PDB entry 8VPH | X-ray diffraction, 3.18 A resolution | chains A and D of the 3 polymer chains in the assembly

Chain A:
Molecule: Site-specific DNA-methyltransferase (adenine-specific)
Organism: Clostridioides difficile
Notes: EC 2.1.1.72
UniProtKB: A0A031WG99 (A0A031WG99_CLODI); residues 1-577 here = UniProt positions 1-577
Amino-acid sequence (577 residues; row label = number of the first residue in the row):
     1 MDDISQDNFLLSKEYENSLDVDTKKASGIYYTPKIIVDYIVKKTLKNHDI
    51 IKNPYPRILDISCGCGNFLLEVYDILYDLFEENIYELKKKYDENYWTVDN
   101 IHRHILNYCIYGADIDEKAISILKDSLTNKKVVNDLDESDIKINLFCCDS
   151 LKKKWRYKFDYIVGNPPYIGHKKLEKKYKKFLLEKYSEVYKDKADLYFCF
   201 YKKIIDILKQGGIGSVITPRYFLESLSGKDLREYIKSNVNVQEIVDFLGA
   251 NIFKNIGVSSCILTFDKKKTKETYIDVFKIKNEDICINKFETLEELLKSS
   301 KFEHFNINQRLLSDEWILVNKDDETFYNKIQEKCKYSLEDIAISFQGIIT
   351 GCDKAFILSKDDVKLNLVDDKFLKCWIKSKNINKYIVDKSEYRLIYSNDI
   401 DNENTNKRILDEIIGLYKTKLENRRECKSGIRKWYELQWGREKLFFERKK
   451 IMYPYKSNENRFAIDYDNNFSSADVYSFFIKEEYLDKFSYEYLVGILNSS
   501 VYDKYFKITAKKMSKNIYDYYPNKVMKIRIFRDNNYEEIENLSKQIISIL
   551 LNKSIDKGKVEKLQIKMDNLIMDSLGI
Unresolved in the structure: 1-30, 133-136
Ligand contacts: N-(3-phenylpropyl)adenosine (Q8Y): Ile-61, Ser-62, Gly-64, Asp-114, Ile-115, Asp-116, Cys-148, Asp-149, Ser-150, Leu-151, Asn-165, Pro-167, Leu-174, Tyr-178, Leu-196, Phe-200
Reported in the primary citation:
  - conformationally variable residues (loop rearrangement): Lys-172

Chain D:
Molecule: DNA Strand I
Sequence (14 nucleotides; numbered 1 to 14; the number before each row is that of its first residue):
     1 TTCAAAAAGTCCCA
Ligand contacts: A1AC7 (N-{3-[(2-amino-6-methylpyrimidin-4-yl)amino]-5-[(dimethylamino)methyl]phenyl}-3-[(quinolin-4-yl)amino]benzamide): DA8, DG9, DT10, DC11, DC12

How chain A and chain D interact:
Contacting residue pairs (19; chain A residue first):
  Leu-226(A) / DA6(D)  phosphate contact
  Ser-344(A) / DA4(D)  phosphate contact
  Phe-345(A) / DA4(D)  phosphate contact
  Gln-346(A) / DA4(D)  hydrogen bond to the phosphate
  Gln-346(A) / DA5(D)  hydrogen bond to the base
  Ile-349(A) / DA5(D)  base contact
  Ile-431(A) / DT1(D)  base contact
  Ile-431(A) / DT2(D)  base contact
  Arg-432(A) / DT2(D)  salt bridge to the phosphate
  Trp-439(A) / DT2(D)  base contact
  Trp-439(A) / DC3(D)  base contact
  Trp-439(A) / DA4(D)  base contact
  Arg-441(A) / DC3(D)  salt bridge to the phosphate
  Arg-441(A) / DA4(D)  hydrogen bond to the base
  Tyr-476(A) / DA5(D)  hydrogen bond to the phosphate
  Tyr-521(A) / DA5(D)  phosphate contact
  Tyr-521(A) / DA6(D)  hydrogen bond to the base
  Pro-522(A) / DA5(D)  phosphate contact
  Asn-523(A) / DA5(D)  hydrogen bond to the phosphate
Other interface residues (no listed pair), chain A (17 interface residues in all): Lys-172, Arg-425, Glu-426, Ala-473
Other interface residues (no listed pair), chain D (7 interface residues in all): DA8

In short:
17 residues of chain A face 7 of chain D across their interface; the contacts include 6 hydrogen bonds and 2
salt bridges. Among the polar pairs are Gln-346(A)/DA5(D), Arg-441(A)/DA4(D) and Tyr-521(A)/DA6(D). Bound to
chain A: N-(3-phenylpropyl)adenosine. Ligands of chain D: compound A1AC7. The paper reports conformational
variability at Lys-172(A).
Chain A is Site-specific DNA-methyltransferase (adenine-specific) (Clostridioides difficile) and chain D is
DNA Strand I; the structure, CamA Adenine Methyltransferase Complexed to Cognate Substrate DNA and Containing
Quinoline-based SGI-1027 Analog 455 and Inhibitor ..., was determined by X-ray diffraction together with 8VPG
and 8VPI from the same study.
